6X66 - chains AC and BC of the 117 polymer chains in the assembly; structure by electron microscopy, 4.20 A resolution (low resolution: residue-level contacts below are approximate; hydrogen-bond / salt-bridge calls are withheld).

# Chain AC (and BC)
Protein: DotC
Organism: Legionella pneumophila
Notes: chain BC of this document is another copy of the same molecule, construct and numbering; everything in this record applies to it too
Reference sequence: O52184 (O52184_LEGPN); numbering as in UniProt (aligned over 1-303)
Sequence (303 residues; each row starts with the number of its first residue):
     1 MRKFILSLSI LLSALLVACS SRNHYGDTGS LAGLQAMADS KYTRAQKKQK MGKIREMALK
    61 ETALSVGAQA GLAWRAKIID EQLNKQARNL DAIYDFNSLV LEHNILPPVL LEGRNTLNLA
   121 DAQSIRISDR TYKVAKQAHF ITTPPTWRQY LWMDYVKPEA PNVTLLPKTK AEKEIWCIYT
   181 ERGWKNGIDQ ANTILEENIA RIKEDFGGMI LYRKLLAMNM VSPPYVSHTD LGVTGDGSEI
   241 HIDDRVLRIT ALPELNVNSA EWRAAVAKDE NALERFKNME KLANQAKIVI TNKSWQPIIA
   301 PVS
Disordered / not traced: 1-57, 162-172, 269-303

# Chain AC / chain BC interface
Residue-residue contacts - 50 pairs, chain AC then chain BC:
  T116(AC) with H241(BC)
  L119(AC) with T142(BC)
  D121(AC) with F140(BC)
  A122(AC) with H139(BC); F140(BC); I249(BC)
  Q123(AC) with F140(BC); L247(BC); R248(BC); I249(BC)
  S124(AC) with F140(BC); L247(BC); R248(BC)
  I125(AC) with F140(BC); R245(BC); V246(BC); L247(BC)
  R126(AC) with D244(BC); R245(BC); V246(BC)
  I127(AC) with D243(BC); D244(BC); R245(BC)
  S128(AC) with H241(BC); I242(BC); D243(BC); D244(BC)
  D129(AC) with I242(BC); D243(BC)
  R130(AC) with H241(BC); I242(BC)
  T131(AC) with E239(BC); I240(BC); H241(BC)
  Y132(AC) with S238(BC); E239(BC); I240(BC); I242(BC)
  K133(AC) with S238(BC); E239(BC)
  V134(AC) with G237(BC); S238(BC)
  E254(AC) with G237(BC)
  L255(AC) with D236(BC); G237(BC); S238(BC); E239(BC); I240(BC)
  V257(AC) with V233(BC); G235(BC)
Interface residues without a listed pair, chain AC (20 interface residues in all): W262
Interface residues without a listed pair, chain BC (21 interface residues in all): T250, L252

# Summary
20 residues of chain AC and 21 residues of chain BC are in contact.
Chain AC and chain BC are both DotC (Legionella pneumophila); the structure, Legionella pneumophila dDot T4SS
OMC, was determined by electron microscopy together with 6X64, 6X65 and 6X62 from the same study.
